PDB entry 8ABF | electron microscopy, 2.30 A resolution | chains N and S of the 20 polymer chains in the assembly

Chain N:
Name: Cytochrome b
Source organism: Yarrowia lipolytica
UniProtKB: Q9B6D0 (CYB_YARLI); residue numbers follow UniProt; this construct covers 1-385
Sequence (385 residues; numbered 1 to 385; the number before each row is that of its first residue):
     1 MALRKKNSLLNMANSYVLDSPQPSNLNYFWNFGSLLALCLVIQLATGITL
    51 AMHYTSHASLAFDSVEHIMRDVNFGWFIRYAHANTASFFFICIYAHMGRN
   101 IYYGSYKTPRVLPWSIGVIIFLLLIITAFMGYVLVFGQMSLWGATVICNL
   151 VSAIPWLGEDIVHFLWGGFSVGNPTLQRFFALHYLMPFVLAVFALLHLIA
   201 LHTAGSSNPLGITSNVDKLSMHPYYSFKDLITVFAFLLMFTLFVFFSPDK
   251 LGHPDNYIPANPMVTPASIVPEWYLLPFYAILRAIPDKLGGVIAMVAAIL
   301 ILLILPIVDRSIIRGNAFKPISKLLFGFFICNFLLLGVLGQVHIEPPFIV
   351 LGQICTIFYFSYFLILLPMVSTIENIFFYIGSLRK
Disordered / not traced: 384-385
Ion coordination: heme Fe site 1: H82, H183; heme Fe site 2: H96, H197
Residues lining bound ligands:
  - heme (HEM), molecule 1: W30, F32, G33, S34, L36, A37, F89, I93, H96, M97, R99, N100, S105, R110, P113, W114, G117, V118, I120, F121, L190, A194, H197, L198, L201, S206, S207
  - heme (HEM), molecule 2: L40, Q43, L44, G47, I48, L50, A51, Y54, V65, R79, H82, A83, A86, F89, L124, T127, A128, G131, Y132, L134, V135, F180, H183, Y184, P187, L190, E272, Y274
  - 1,2-diacyl-sn-glycero-3-phosphocholine (PC1): N27, F29, Y94, A95, G98, R99, Y102, Y103, P209, A317, K323, F326, G327, I330, C331, F333
  - phosphatidylethanolamine (PTY), molecule 1: S34, A37, L38, V41, H222, P223, Y225, S226, F227, D229, L230, V233, F234
  - phosphatidylethanolamine (PTY), molecule 2: F74, F77, L237, F240, F245
Curated features (UniProtKB/Swiss-Prot):
  - binding site (heme b): H82, H96, H183, H197
  - binding site (a ubiquinone): H202

Chain S:
Name: Cytochrome b-c1 complex subunit 8
Source organism: Yarrowia lipolytica
UniProtKB: Q6C387 (Q6C387_YARLI); residues 3-95 here correspond to UniProt positions 1-93 (UniProt number = residue number - 2)
Sequence (93 residues; row label = number of the first residue in the row):
     3 MGGNGHYMGWWGHMGSPPQKGIAGYTISPFAARPFAGVVHAAIFNTFRRT
    53 KNQALFVILPVSFFYYVWTQASEKNEWLYTKAGRHELAKALAE
Disordered / not traced: 3-8, 94-95
Residues lining bound ligands: 1,2-diacyl-sn-glycero-3-phosphocholine (PC1): Q55, F58, V59, V63

Chain N / chain S interface:
Pairs across the interface (57):
  S15(N) with W12(S)
  D19(N) with W12(S); W13(S), hydrogen bond (backbone-side chain)
  S20(N) with W12(S)
  P21(N) with W12(S); W13(S), hydrophobic; M16(S), hydrophobic
  P109(N) with Y9(S), hydrophobic
  H202(N) with M10(S); W12(S)
  T203(N) with Y9(S); M10(S), hydrogen bond (backbone-backbone)
  A204(N) with M10(S)
  G205(N) with M10(S)
  N215(N) with Y9(S), hydrogen bond (side chain-backbone); M10(S); M16(S); G17(S); S18(S)
  V216(N) with S18(S); Q21(S), hydrogen bond (backbone-side chain)
  K218(N) with M10(S); W13(S); M16(S)
  L219(N) with W13(S)
  S220(N) with W13(S)
  P320(N) with F58(S)
  K323(N) with Q55(S), hydrogen bond; F58(S)
  G327(N) with P62(S)
  F328(N) with P62(S), hydrophobic; F65(S), hydrophobic; F66(S), hydrophobic
  C331(N) with P62(S), hydrophobic; V63(S), hydrophobic; F66(S), hydrophobic
  N332(N) with F66(S)
  L335(N) with F66(S), hydrophobic; W70(S), hydrophobic
  V338(N) with W70(S), hydrophobic
  V342(N) with W70(S), hydrophobic
  E345(N) with N77(S), hydrogen bond; Y81(S)
  P346(N) with N77(S), hydrogen bond (backbone-side chain); L80(S); Y81(S); L89(S), hydrophobic; A92(S), hydrophobic; L93(S)
  P347(N) with A73(S); N77(S)
  F348(N) with W70(S), hydrophobic; A73(S), hydrophobic; S74(S); N77(S)
  L351(N) with V69(S), hydrophobic; A73(S), hydrophobic
Also at the interface, not in a pair above, chain N (30 interface residues in all): L324, L339
Also at the interface, not in a pair above, chain S (27 interface residues in all): P19, L61, K76

Overview:
30 residues of chain N and 27 residues of chain S are in contact; the contacts include 7 hydrogen bonds. Polar
pairs include D19(N)-W13(S), N215(N)-Y9(S) and V216(N)-Q21(S). 1,2-diacyl-sn-glycero-3-phosphocholine is bound
between chain N and chain S. Bound to chain N: phosphatidylethanolamine and heme.
Chain N is Cytochrome b and chain S is Cytochrome b-c1 complex subunit 8, both from Yarrowia lipolytica; the
structure, Complex III2 from Yarrowia lipolytica, oxidised with ferricyanide, int-position, was determined by
electron microscopy together with 8AB6, 8AB7, 8AB8, 8AB9, 8ABA, 8ABB and 11 further entries from the same
study.
